Entry 6NZA (X-ray diffraction, 1.41 A resolution); this record covers chains A and B.

[Chain A (and B)]
Name: Fumarate hydratase class II
From: Escherichia coli (strain K12)
Notes: EC 4.2.1.2; chain B of this document is another copy of the same molecule, construct and numbering; everything in this record applies to it too
Reference sequence: P05042 (FUMC_ECOLI); residue numbers follow UniProt; this construct covers 1-467
Sequence (472 residues; row label = number of the first residue in the row):
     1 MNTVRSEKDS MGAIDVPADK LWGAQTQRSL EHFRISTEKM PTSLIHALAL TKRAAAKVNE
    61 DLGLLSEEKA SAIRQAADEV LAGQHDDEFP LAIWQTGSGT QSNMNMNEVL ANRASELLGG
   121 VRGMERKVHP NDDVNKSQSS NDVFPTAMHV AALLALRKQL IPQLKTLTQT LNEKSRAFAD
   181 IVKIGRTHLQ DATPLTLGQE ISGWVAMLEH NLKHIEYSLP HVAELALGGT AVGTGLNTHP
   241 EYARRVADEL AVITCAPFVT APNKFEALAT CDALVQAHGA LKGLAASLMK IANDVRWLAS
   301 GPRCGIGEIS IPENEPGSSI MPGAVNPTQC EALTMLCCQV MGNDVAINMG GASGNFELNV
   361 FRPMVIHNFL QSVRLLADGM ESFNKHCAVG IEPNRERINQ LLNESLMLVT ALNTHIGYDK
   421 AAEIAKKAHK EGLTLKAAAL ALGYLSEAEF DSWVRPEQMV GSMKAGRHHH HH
Disordered / not traced: 462-472 (chain B: 1-2, 462-472)
Differences from the reference sequence: engineered mutation A324 (Lys in P05042); expression tag (468-472)
Swiss-Prot annotation at these positions:
  - active site: H188 (Proton donor/acceptor), S318
  - binding site (substrate): S98 to T100, R126, H129 to D132, S139 to N141, T187, S319
  - site: E331 (Important for catalytic activity)
  - mutagenesis: R126 (R126A: 10-fold decrease of fumarase activity), K127 (K127D: No effect), H129 (H129N: No effect on fumarase activity and essentially same conformation compared to the wild-type, but appears to dramatically reduce binding of ligands at the B-site), H188 (H188N: 200-fold decrease of fumarase activity), E315 (E315Q: There is essentially no effect on the affinity values for both S-malate and fumarate. In contrast, the catalytic efficiency values have been lowered by 10-fold in both directions)

[Interface between chain A and chain B]
Contacting residue pairs - 133 pairs, chain A then chain B:
  T96(A) - H188(B)
  S98(A) - H188(B)
  N141(A) - T187(B)
  G185(A) - E357(B)
  R186(A) - F356(B)
  R186(A) - E357(B)  hydrogen bond (backbone-side chain)
  T187(A) - N141(B)
  T187(A) - A231(B)
  T187(A) - V232(B)
  H188(A) - T96(B)
  H188(A) - S98(B)
  H188(A) - L358(B)
  H188(A) - V360(B)
  L189(A) - N355(B)
  A192(A) - V232(B)  hydrophobic
  T193(A) - V232(B)
  T193(A) - L236(B)
  P194(A) - V232(B)
  P194(A) - T234(B)
  L195(A) - T234(B)
  L195(A) - F265(B)  hydrophobic
  L195(A) - E357(B)
  Q199(A) - T234(B)
  Q199(A) - F265(B)
  E200(A) - E357(B)
  S202(A) - N263(B)  hydrogen bond
  S202(A) - F265(B)
  G203(A) - N263(B)
  G203(A) - F265(B)
  G203(A) - E266(B)
  A206(A) - N263(B)
  A206(A) - E266(B)
  M207(A) - E266(B)
  M207(A) - T270(B)
  M207(A) - D272(B)
  H210(A) - H221(B)  hydrogen bond
  H210(A) - E224(B)  salt bridge
  H210(A) - E266(B)  salt bridge
  N211(A) - Q276(B)  hydrogen bond
  H214(A) - H221(B)  hydrogen bond
  H214(A) - Q276(B)
  Y217(A) - Y217(B)
  H221(A) - H210(B)  hydrogen bond
  H221(A) - H214(B)  hydrogen bond
  E224(A) - H210(B)  salt bridge
  A231(A) - T187(B)
  A231(A) - T193(B)
  V232(A) - T187(B)
  V232(A) - T193(B)
  V232(A) - P194(B)
  T234(A) - P194(B)
  T234(A) - L195(B)
  T234(A) - Q199(B)
  T234(A) - V460(B)
  T234(A) - G461(B)
  G235(A) - G461(B)
  L236(A) - T193(B)
  L236(A) - M459(B)
  L236(A) - G461(B)
  N263(A) - S202(B)  hydrogen bond
  N263(A) - G203(B)
  N263(A) - A206(B)
  F265(A) - L195(B)  hydrophobic
  F265(A) - Q199(B)
  F265(A) - S202(B)
  F265(A) - G203(B)
  E266(A) - G203(B)
  E266(A) - A206(B)
  E266(A) - M207(B)
  E266(A) - H210(B)  salt bridge
  A269(A) - K290(B)
  T270(A) - M207(B)
  D272(A) - M207(B)
  D272(A) - S287(B)  hydrogen bond
  V275(A) - K282(B)  hydrogen bond (backbone-side chain)
  V275(A) - G283(B)
  Q276(A) - N211(B)  hydrogen bond
  Q276(A) - H214(B)
  Q276(A) - G279(B)
  Q276(A) - A280(B)  hydrogen bond (side chain-backbone)
  Q276(A) - G283(B)
  G279(A) - Q276(B)
  G279(A) - K282(B)
  A280(A) - Q276(B)  hydrogen bond (backbone-side chain)
  K282(A) - V275(B)  hydrogen bond (side chain-backbone)
  K282(A) - G279(B)
  K282(A) - D344(B)  salt bridge
  K282(A) - N348(B)  hydrogen bond
  G283(A) - V275(B)
  G283(A) - Q276(B)
  L284(A) - Q276(B)
  A286(A) - G351(B)
  A286(A) - A352(B)
  S287(A) - D272(B)  hydrogen bond
  M289(A) - A352(B)
  K290(A) - A269(B)
  K290(A) - A352(B)
  K290(A) - G354(B)
  K290(A) - N355(B)
  K290(A) - F356(B)  hydrogen bond (side chain-backbone)
  D294(A) - N355(B)
  D294(A) - F356(B)  hydrogen bond (side chain-backbone)
  W297(A) - F356(B)  hydrophobic
  L298(A) - F356(B)  hydrophobic
  I306(A) - F356(B)  hydrophobic
  M341(A) - N348(B)
  D344(A) - K282(B)  salt bridge
  D344(A) - D344(B)
  V345(A) - V345(B)  hydrophobic
  N348(A) - K282(B)  hydrogen bond
  N348(A) - M341(B)
  A352(A) - A286(B)
  A352(A) - M289(B)
  A352(A) - K290(B)
  A352(A) - M341(B)  hydrophobic
  G354(A) - K290(B)
  N355(A) - L189(B)
  N355(A) - K290(B)
  N355(A) - D294(B)
  F356(A) - R186(B)
  F356(A) - K290(B)  hydrogen bond (backbone-side chain)
  F356(A) - D294(B)  hydrogen bond (backbone-side chain)
  F356(A) - W297(B)  hydrophobic
  F356(A) - L298(B)  hydrophobic
  F356(A) - I306(B)  hydrophobic
  E357(A) - G185(B)
  E357(A) - R186(B)  hydrogen bond (side chain-backbone)
  E357(A) - L195(B)
  E357(A) - E200(B)
  L358(A) - H188(B)
  V360(A) - H188(B)
  M459(A) - L236(B)
  V460(A) - T234(B)
Interface residues without a listed pair, chain A (66 interface residues in all): I184, H278, G351
Interface residues without a listed pair, chain B (66 interface residues in all): I184, A192, H278, L284

[Overview]
Chain A and chain B each contribute 66 residues to their interface, with 22 hydrogen bonds and 6 salt bridges.
Among the polar pairs are H210(A)-E224(B), H210(A)-E266(B) and K282(A)-D344(B).
Chain A and chain B are both Fumarate hydratase class II (Escherichia coli (strain K12)); the structure,
Crystal structure of E. coli fumarase C K324A variant with closed SS Loop at 1.41 angstrom ..., was determined
by X-ray diffraction, deposited together with 6NZ9, 6NZB and 6NZC.
